PDB entry 4U5C | X-ray diffraction, 3.69 A resolution | chains D and E of the 6 polymer chains in the assembly

Chain D:
Molecule: Glutamate receptor 2
Source organism: Rattus norvegicus
UniProtKB: P19491 (GRIA2_RAT); aligned to UniProt positions 25-838 over residues 6-824 (the alignment contains insertions or deletions, so no single offset holds)
Amino-acid sequence (814 residues; numbered 6 to 824; 5 numbers in that range are skipped by the numbering (no residue carries them; nothing is unmodelled there); the number before each row is that of its first residue):
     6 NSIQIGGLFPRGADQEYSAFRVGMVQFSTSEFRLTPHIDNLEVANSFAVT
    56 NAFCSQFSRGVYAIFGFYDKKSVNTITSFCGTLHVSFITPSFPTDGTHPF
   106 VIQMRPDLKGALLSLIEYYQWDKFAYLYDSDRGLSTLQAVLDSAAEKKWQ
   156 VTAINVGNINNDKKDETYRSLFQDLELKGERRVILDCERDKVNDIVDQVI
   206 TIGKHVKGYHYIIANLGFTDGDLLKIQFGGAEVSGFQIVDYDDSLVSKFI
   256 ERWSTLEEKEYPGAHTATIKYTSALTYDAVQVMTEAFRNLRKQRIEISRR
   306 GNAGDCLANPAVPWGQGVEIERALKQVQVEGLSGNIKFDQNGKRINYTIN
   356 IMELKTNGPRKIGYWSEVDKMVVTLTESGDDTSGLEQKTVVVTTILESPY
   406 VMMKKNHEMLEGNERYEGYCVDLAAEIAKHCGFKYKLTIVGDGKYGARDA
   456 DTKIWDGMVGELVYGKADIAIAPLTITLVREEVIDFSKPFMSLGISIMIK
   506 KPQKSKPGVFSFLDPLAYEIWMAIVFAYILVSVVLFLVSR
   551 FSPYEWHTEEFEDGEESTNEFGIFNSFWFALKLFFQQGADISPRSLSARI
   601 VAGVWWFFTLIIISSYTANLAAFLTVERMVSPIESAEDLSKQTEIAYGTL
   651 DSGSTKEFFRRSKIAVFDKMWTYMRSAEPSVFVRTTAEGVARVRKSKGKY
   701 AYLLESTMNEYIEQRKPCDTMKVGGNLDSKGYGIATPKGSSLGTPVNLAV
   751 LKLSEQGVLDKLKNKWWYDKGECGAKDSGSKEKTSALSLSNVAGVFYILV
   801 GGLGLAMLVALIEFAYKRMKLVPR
Disordered / not traced: 382-387, 551-588, 778-784, 815-824
Disulfide bonds: Cys59-Cys311, Cys718-Cys773
Covalent attachments: N-acetylglucosamine (NAG) linked to Asn351
Differences from the reference sequence: engineered mutation Gly184 (Lys203 in P19491), Glu237 (Asn256 in P19491), Asp385 (Asn406 in P19491), Gln392 (Asn413 in P19491), Asp461 (Asn482 in P19491), Ala528 (Cys549 in P19491), Leu535 (Gly556 in P19491), Glu565 (Ser586 in P19491), Phe577 (Leu598 in P19491), Ala580 (Ser601 in P19491), Lys582 (Gly603 in P19491), Leu583 (Ala604 in P19491), Phe585 (Met606 in P19491), Ala589 (Cys610 in P19491), Ala598 (Gly619 in P19491), Ala602 (Gly623 in P19491), Ala815 (Cys836 in P19491), Arg818 (Ser839 in P19491), Met819 (Arg840 in P19491), Lys820 (Ala841 in P19491), Leu821 (Glu842 in P19491), Val822 (Ala843 in P19491), Pro823 (Lys844 in P19491)
Residues lining bound ligands:
  - fluoro-willardiine (FWD; 2-amino-3-(5-fluoro-2,4-dioxo-3,4-dihydro-2H-pyrimidin-1-yl)-propionic acid): Glu402, Tyr450, Pro478, Leu479, Thr480, Arg485, Leu650, Gly653, Ser654, Thr655, Thr686, Tyr702, Leu704, Glu705, Met708, Tyr732
  - FWF (N,N'-[biphenyl-4,4'-diyldi(2R)propane-2,1-diyl]dipropane-2-sulfonamide): Ile481, Lys493, Pro494, Phe495, Met496, Ser497, Ser729, Lys730, Gly731, Val750, Leu751, Ser754, Leu759
Swiss-Prot annotation at these positions:
  - binding site (L-glutamate): Thr482
  - glycosylation: Asn351 (N-linked (GlcNAc...) asparagine)
What the authors report for this chain:
  - mutagenesis - I633A, I633E: decreased signaling
  - mutagenesis - I633A, I633E: unchanged expression

Chain E:
Molecule: Con-ikot-ikot
Source organism: Conus striatus
UniProtKB: P0CB20 (CONII_CONST); residues 1-86 here correspond to UniProt positions 38-123 (UniProt number = residue number + 37)
Amino-acid sequence (90 residues; numbered -3 to 86; the number before each row is that of its first residue; numbers below 1 keep their minus sign (Gly-3 is residue -3)):
    -3 GPGSSGPADCCRMKECCTDRVNECLQRYSGREDKFVSFCYQEATVTCGSF
    47 NEIVGCCYGYQMCMIRVVKPNSLSGAHEACKTVSCGNPCA
Disordered / not traced: -3 to 1
Disulfide bonds: Cys12-Cys43, Cys13-Cys52, Cys20-Cys35, Cys53-Cys81, Cys59-Cys76
Differences from the reference sequence: expression tag (-3 to 0)
Swiss-Prot annotation at these positions:
  - site (Interaction with glutamate receptor 2 (GRIA2)): Gln37, Glu48, Ala75

How chain D and chain E interact:
Contacting residue pairs - 16 pairs, chain D then chain E:
  His435(D) - Tyr54(E)
  His435(D) - Met58(E)
  Cys436(D) - Met58(E)  hydrophobic
  Cys436(D) - Arg62(E)  hydrogen bond (backbone-side chain)
  Gly437(D) - Arg62(E)  hydrogen bond (backbone-side chain)
  Phe438(D) - Arg62(E)
  Ser741(D) - Arg62(E)
  Leu742(D) - Arg62(E)
  Pro745(D) - Met58(E)
  Pro745(D) - Ile61(E)
  Leu748(D) - Ile61(E)  hydrophobic
  Lys752(D) - Ile49(E)
  Lys752(D) - Tyr54(E)
  Lys752(D) - Ala86(E)  hydrogen bond (side chain-backbone)
  Gln756(D) - Ile49(E)
  Gln756(D) - Ala86(E)
Other interface residues (no listed pair), chain D (14 interface residues in all): Gln392, Thr744, Ala749, Glu755
Other interface residues (no listed pair), chain E (8 interface residues in all): Ser33, Gln57

Summary:
Chain D and chain E form an interface of 14 and 8 residues respectively; the contacts include 3 hydrogen
bonds. Polar pairs include Cys436(D)-Arg62(E), Gly437(D)-Arg62(E) and Lys752(D)-Ala86(E). Chain D binds
fluoro-willardiine and compound FWF. The paper reports that I633A and I633E of chain D reduce signaling; I633A
and I633E of chain D leave expression unchanged.
Chain D is Glutamate receptor 2 (Rattus norvegicus) and chain E is Con-ikot-ikot (Conus striatus); the
structure, Crystal structure of GluA2, con-ikot-ikot snail toxin, partial agonist FW and postitive modulator
(R,R)-2b complex, was determined by X-ray diffraction (same publication as 4U5B, 4U5D, 4U5E and 4U5F).
